PDB entry 6FLQ | electron microscopy, 3.60 A resolution | chains C and D of the 9 polymer chains in the assembly

Chain C:
Name: DNA-directed RNA polymerase subunit beta
Source organism: Escherichia coli (strain K12)
Notes: EC 2.7.7.6
UniProtKB: P0A8V2 (RPOB_ECOLI); numbering as in UniProt (aligned over 1-1342)
Chain sequence (1342 residues; row label = number of the first residue in the row):
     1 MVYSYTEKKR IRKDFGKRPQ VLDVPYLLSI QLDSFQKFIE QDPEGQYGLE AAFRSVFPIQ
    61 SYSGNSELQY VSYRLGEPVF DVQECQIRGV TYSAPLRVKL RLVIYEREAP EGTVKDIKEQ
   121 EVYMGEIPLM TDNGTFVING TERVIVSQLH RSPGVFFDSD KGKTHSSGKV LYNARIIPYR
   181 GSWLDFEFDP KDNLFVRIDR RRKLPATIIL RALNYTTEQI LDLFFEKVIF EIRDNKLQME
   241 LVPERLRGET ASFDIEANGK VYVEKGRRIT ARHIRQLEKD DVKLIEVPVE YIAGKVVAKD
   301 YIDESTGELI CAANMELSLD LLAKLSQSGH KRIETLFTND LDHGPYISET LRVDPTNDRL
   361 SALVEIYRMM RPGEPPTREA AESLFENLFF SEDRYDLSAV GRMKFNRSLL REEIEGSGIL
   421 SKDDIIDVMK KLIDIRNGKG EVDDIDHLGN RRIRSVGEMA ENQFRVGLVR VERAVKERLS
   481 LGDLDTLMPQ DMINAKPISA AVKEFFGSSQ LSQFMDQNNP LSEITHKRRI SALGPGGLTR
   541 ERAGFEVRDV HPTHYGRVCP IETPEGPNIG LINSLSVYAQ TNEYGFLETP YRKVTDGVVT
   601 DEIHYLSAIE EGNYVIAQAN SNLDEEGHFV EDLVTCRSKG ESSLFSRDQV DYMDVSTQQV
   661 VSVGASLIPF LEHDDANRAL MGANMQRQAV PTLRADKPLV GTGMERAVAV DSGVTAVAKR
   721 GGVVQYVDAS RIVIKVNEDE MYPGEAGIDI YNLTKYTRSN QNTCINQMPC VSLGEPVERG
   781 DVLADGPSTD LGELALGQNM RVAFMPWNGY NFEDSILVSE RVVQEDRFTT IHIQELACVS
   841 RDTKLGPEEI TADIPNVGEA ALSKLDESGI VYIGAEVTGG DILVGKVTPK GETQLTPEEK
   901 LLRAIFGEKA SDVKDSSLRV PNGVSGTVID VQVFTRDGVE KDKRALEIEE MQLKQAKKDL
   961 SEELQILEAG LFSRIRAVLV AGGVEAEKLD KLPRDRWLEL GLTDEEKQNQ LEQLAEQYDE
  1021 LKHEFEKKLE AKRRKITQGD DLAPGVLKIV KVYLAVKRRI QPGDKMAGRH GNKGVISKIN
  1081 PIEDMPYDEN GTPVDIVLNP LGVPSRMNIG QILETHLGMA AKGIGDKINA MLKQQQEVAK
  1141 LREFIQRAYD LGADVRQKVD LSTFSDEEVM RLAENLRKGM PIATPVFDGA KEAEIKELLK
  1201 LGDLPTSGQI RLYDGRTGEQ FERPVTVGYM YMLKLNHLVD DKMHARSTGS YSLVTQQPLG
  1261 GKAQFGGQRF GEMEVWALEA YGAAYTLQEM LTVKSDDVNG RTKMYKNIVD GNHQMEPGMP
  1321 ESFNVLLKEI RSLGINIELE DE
Not modelled in the structure: 1

Chain D:
Name: DNA-directed RNA polymerase subunit beta'
Source organism: Escherichia coli (strain K12)
Notes: EC 2.7.7.6
UniProtKB: P0A8T7 (RPOC_ECOLI); residues 1-1407 here = UniProt positions 1-1407
Chain sequence (1407 residues; each row starts with the number of its first residue):
     1 MKDLLKFLKA QTKTEEFDAI KIALASPDMI RSWSFGEVKK PETINYRTFK PERDGLFCAR
    61 IFGPVKDYEC LCGKYKRLKH RGVICEKCGV EVTQTKVRRE RMGHIELASP TAHIWFLKSL
   121 PSRIGLLLDM PLRDIERVLY FESYVVIEGG MTNLERQQIL TEEQYLDALE EFGDEFDAKM
   181 GAEAIQALLK SMDLEQECEQ LREELNETNS ETKRKKLTKR IKLLEAFVQS GNKPEWMILT
   241 VLPVLPPDLR PLVPLDGGRF ATSDLNDLYR RVINRNNRLK RLLDLAAPDI IVRNEKRMLQ
   301 EAVDALLDNG RRGRAITGSN KRPLKSLADM IKGKQGRFRQ NLLGKRVDYS GRSVITVGPY
   361 LRLHQCGLPK KMALELFKPF IYGKLELRGL ATTIKAAKKM VEREEAVVWD ILDEVIREHP
   421 VLLNRAPTLH RLGIQAFEPV LIEGKAIQLH PLVCAAYNAD FDGDQMAVHV PLTLEAQLEA
   481 RALMMSTNNI LSPANGEPII VPSQDVVLGL YYMTRDCVNA KGEGMVLTGP KEAERLYRSG
   541 LASLHARVKV RITEYEKDAN GELVAKTSLK DTTVGRAILW MIVPKGLPYS IVNQALGKKA
   601 ISKMLNTCYR ILGLKPTVIF ADQIMYTGFA YAARSGASVG IDDMVIPEKK HEIISEAEAE
   661 VAEIQEQFQS GLVTAGERYN KVIDIWAAAN DRVSKAMMDN LQTETVINRD GQEEKQVSFN
   721 SIYMMADSGA RGSAAQIRQL AGMRGLMAKP DGSIIETPIT ANFREGLNVL QYFISTHGAR
   781 KGLADTALKT ANSGYLTRRL VDVAQDLVVT EDDCGTHEGI MMTPVIEGGD VKEPLRDRVL
   841 GRVTAEDVLK PGTADILVPR NTLLHEQWCD LLEENSVDAV KVRSVVSCDT DFGVCAHCYG
   901 RDLARGHIIN KGEAIGVIAA QSIGEPGTQL TMRTFHIGGA ASRAAAESSI QVKNKGSIKL
   961 SNVKSVVNSS GKLVITSRNT ELKLIDEFGR TKESYKVPYG AVLAKGDGEQ VAGGETVANW
  1021 DPHTMPVITE VSGFVRFTDM IDGQTITRQT DELTGLSSLV VLDSAERTAG GKDLRPALKI
  1081 VDAQGNDVLI PGTDMPAQYF LPGKAIVQLE DGVQISSGDT LARIPQESGG TKDITGGLPR
  1141 VADLFEARRP KEPAILAEIS GIVSFGKETK GKRRLVITPV DGSDPYEEMI PKWRQLNVFE
  1201 GERVERGDVI SDGPEAPHDI LRLRGVHAVT RYIVNEVQDV YRLQGVKIND KHIEVIVRQM
  1261 LRKATIVNAG SSDFLEGEQV EYSRVKIANR ELEANGKVGA TYSRDLLGIT KASLATESFI
  1321 SAASFQETTR VLTEAAVAGK RDELRGLKEN VIVGRLIPAG TGYAYHQDRM RRRAAGEAPA
  1381 APQVTAEDAS ASLAELLNAG LGGSDNE
Not modelled in the structure: 1-15, 932-947, 1127-1136, 1376-1407
Bound ions: Zn2+ site 1: Cys70, Cys72, Cys88; Mg2+: Asp462, Asp464; Zn2+ site 2: Cys814, Cys888, Cys895
What the authors report for this chain:
  - binding site for the 39-nt DNA strand: Lys334, Arg339
  - binding site for the 21-nt RNA strand: Gln335

Chain C / chain D interface:
Pairs across the interface (270; chain C residue first):
  Ser166(C) with Lys1151(D), hydrogen bond (side chain-backbone); Glu1152(D)
  Gly544(C) with Leu788(D)
  Phe545(C) with Ala784(D); Asp785(D); Leu788(D), hydrophobic
  Arg548(C) with Arg780(D); Leu788(D)
  Asp549(C) with Arg780(D)
  Val550(C) with Pro750(D); His777(D); Arg780(D)
  Tyr555(C) with Val769(D)
  Pro560(C) with Phe773(D), hydrophobic; Thr776(D); Arg780(D), hydrogen bond (backbone-side chain)
  Thr563(C) with Arg780(D)
  Gly566(C) with Ala787(D)
  Ile569(C) with Arg780(D); Leu783(D); Ala787(D), hydrophobic
  Gly570(C) with Arg780(D)
  Gln618(C) with Val769(D); Leu770(D)
  Asn620(C) with Asn768(D); Val769(D)
  Glu641(C) with Lys749(D)
  Ser642(C) with Leu770(D)
  Val660(C) with Val769(D), hydrophobic
  Leu671(C) with Tyr772(D)
  Glu672(C) with Leu767(D)
  His673(C) with Phe763(D), hydrogen bond (side chain-backbone); Arg764(D); Glu765(D), hydrogen bond (side chain-backbone)
  Asp674(C) with Phe763(D); Tyr772(D), hydrogen bond (backbone-side chain)
  Asp675(C) with Tyr772(D), hydrogen bond (backbone-side chain)
  Ala676(C) with Tyr772(D); Ala779(D), hydrophobic
  Asn677(C) with Ala779(D); Leu783(D)
  Leu680(C) with Leu783(D), hydrophobic
  Phe804(C) with Ser638(D), hydrogen bond (backbone-side chain)
  Pro806(C) with Ala632(D); Ala633(D)
  Asn808(C) with Pro359(D); Ala633(D)
  Gly809(C) with Phe629(D)
  Tyr810(C) with Pro359(D); Tyr360(D)
  Asn811(C) with Asp505(D)
  Phe812(C) with Val357(D), hydrophobic; Phe461(D), hydrophobic; Gln504(D); Phe629(D), hydrophobic
  Glu813(C) with Asp460(D); Phe461(D); Gln504(D), hydrogen bond
  Asp814(C) with Asp462(D)
  Ser815(C) with Val357(D); Phe461(D)
  Arg841(C) with Asp256(D), hydrogen bond (side chain-backbone); Gly257(D); Arg259(D)
  Thr843(C) with Gly257(D)
  Lys844(C) with Tyr46(D)
  Leu845(C) with Arg47(D)
  Thr893(C) with Thr48(D)
  Pro1062(C) with Ala446(D)
  Lys1065(C) with Asp462(D), hydrogen bond (side chain-backbone)
  Lys1073(C) with Asp462(D), salt bridge
  Val1075(C) with Phe461(D); Gly463(D)
  Ser1077(C) with Thr356(D)
  Asn1099(C) with Asp505(D)
  Pro1100(C) with Ala637(D); Val639(D), hydrophobic; Met725(D)
  Leu1101(C) with Gln504(D); Leu508(D), hydrophobic; Met725(D), hydrophobic; Ala730(D), hydrophobic; Arg731(D)
  Pro1104(C) with Met725(D), hydrophobic; Gln736(D)
  Ser1105(C) with Arg731(D); Gln736(D)
  Met1107(C) with Gln739(D); Leu740(D), hydrophobic; Phe763(D), hydrophobic
  Ile1109(C) with Met644(D), hydrophobic; Phe763(D)
  Ile1112(C) with Gly640(D); Ile641(D)
  His1116(C) with Ile641(D)
  Phe1187(C) with Leu767(D); Tyr772(D), hydrophobic
  Gln1209(C) with Gly640(D)
  Glu1219(C) with Arg538(D); Arg634(D), salt bridge
  Phe1221(C) with Ala633(D)
  Glu1222(C) with Arg634(D); Ser635(D), hydrogen bond (backbone-backbone)
  Arg1223(C) with Tyr512(D); Ser635(D); Gly636(D); Ala637(D); Ser721(D); Met724(D)
  Pro1224(C) with Ser638(D)
  Val1225(C) with Gly636(D); Ser638(D)
  Thr1226(C) with Ser638(D), hydrogen bond; Val639(D), hydrogen bond (side chain-backbone); Gly640(D)
  Val1239(C) with Lys445(D)
  Asp1240(C) with Lys445(D)
  Lys1242(C) with Arg352(D); Gln465(D)
  Met1243(C) with Arg352(D); Lys371(D); Met372(D), hydrophobic; Lys445(D)
  His1244(C) with Gly351(D); Arg352(D), hydrogen bond (backbone-backbone)
  Ala1245(C) with Ser350(D); Gly351(D); Glu375(D)
  Arg1246(C) with Asp348(D), salt bridge; Tyr349(D), hydrogen bond (backbone-backbone); Ser350(D), hydrogen bond (backbone-backbone); Glu375(D)
  Ser1247(C) with Asp348(D); Tyr349(D); Glu375(D), hydrogen bond (backbone-side chain); Lys378(D)
  Tyr1251(C) with Asp348(D), hydrogen bond
  Leu1253(C) with Arg99(D); Asp248(D); Pro251(D), hydrophobic
  Val1254(C) with Arg99(D), hydrogen bond (backbone-side chain); Leu249(D), hydrophobic; Arg337(D)
  Thr1255(C) with Arg337(D)
  Gln1257(C) with Asn341(D), hydrogen bond; Lys345(D)
  Pro1258(C) with Arg346(D); Asp348(D)
  Leu1259(C) with Arg346(D)
  Gly1267(C) with Arg346(D), hydrogen bond (backbone-side chain); Val347(D); Ser350(D)
  Gln1268(C) with Arg346(D); Val347(D), hydrogen bond (backbone-backbone); Ser350(D), hydrogen bond (backbone-side chain); Arg352(D)
  Arg1269(C) with Arg339(D); Gln340(D), hydrogen bond (side chain-backbone); Gly344(D), hydrogen bond (side chain-backbone); Lys345(D); Arg346(D)
  Phe1270(C) with Gly344(D); Lys345(D), hydrogen bond (backbone-backbone); Val347(D), hydrophobic; His469(D)
  Glu1272(C) with Arg798(D), salt bridge
  Glu1274(C) with Asn424(D), hydrogen bond; Ala426(D); Thr428(D), hydrogen bond; Ile434(D)
  Val1275(C) with Leu343(D)
  Trp1276(C) with Val801(D), hydrophobic; Val917(D); Gln921(D)
  Ala1277(C) with Ile434(D), hydrophobic
  Leu1278(C) with Met484(D), hydrophobic
  Glu1279(C) with Ala914(D); Leu1347(D)
  Ala1280(C) with Arg431(D); Ile918(D)
  Tyr1281(C) with Arg431(D), hydrogen bond (side chain-backbone); Ile434(D), hydrogen bond (side chain-backbone); Met484(D), hydrophobic
  Gly1282(C) with Gly1360(D); Thr1361(D), hydrogen bond (backbone-side chain)
  Ala1283(C) with Glu479(D); Met484(D), hydrophobic
  Ala1284(C) with Glu479(D); Gly1362(D)
  Tyr1285(C) with Glu475(D); Glu479(D), hydrogen bond (backbone-side chain); Thr1361(D)
  Thr1286(C) with Ala476(D); Glu479(D), hydrogen bond
  Leu1287(C) with Val1351(D), hydrophobic; Ile1357(D), hydrophobic
  Gln1288(C) with Leu1356(D)
  Glu1289(C) with Pro471(D); Leu472(D), hydrogen bond (side chain-backbone); Thr473(D), hydrogen bond (side chain-backbone); Ala476(D)
  Met1290(C) with Val347(D)
  Leu1291(C) with Lys345(D), hydrogen bond (backbone-side chain); Val1351(D)
  Thr1292(C) with Gly1354(D)
  Lys1294(C) with Val347(D); Asp348(D), hydrogen bond (backbone-backbone); Tyr349(D); Val470(D), hydrogen bond (side chain-backbone); Leu472(D)
  Ser1295(C) with Lys345(D); Arg346(D)
  Tyr1305(C) with Pro379(D), hydrophobic; Tyr382(D)
  Ile1308(C) with Pro379(D); Phe380(D), hydrophobic
  Val1309(C) with Pro379(D); Gly383(D); Glu386(D)
  His1313(C) with Phe380(D); Leu472(D), hydrogen bond (side chain-backbone); Thr473(D), hydrogen bond (backbone-side chain); Leu474(D), hydrogen bond (backbone-backbone)
  Met1319(C) with Val1353(D)
  Pro1320(C) with Lys345(D); Val1353(D)
  Glu1321(C) with Arg99(D), salt bridge
  Ser1322(C) with Asn341(D), hydrogen bond (side chain-backbone); Leu342(D)
  Phe1323(C) with Ile20(D), hydrophobic; Ile1352(D), hydrophobic
  Val1325(C) with Arg99(D); Leu249(D), hydrophobic
  Leu1326(C) with Arg337(D); Phe338(D), hydrophobic; Leu342(D), hydrophobic
  Lys1328(C) with Glu100(D); Met102(D); Leu245(D)
  Glu1329(C) with Met330(D)
  Ile1330(C) with Ile331(D), hydrophobic
  Arg1331(C) with Trp33(D); Met102(D)
  Ser1332(C) with Pro243(D); Leu245(D)
  Leu1333(C) with Trp115(D), hydrophobic; Leu307(D); Leu327(D), hydrophobic
  Gly1334(C) with Ala25(D)
  Ile1335(C) with Ile22(D), hydrophobic; Ala23(D)
  Asn1336(C) with Ile22(D); Ala23(D), hydrogen bond (backbone-backbone); Leu24(D); Ala25(D); Met29(D), hydrogen bond; Trp33(D)
  Ile1337(C) with Lys21(D)
  Glu1338(C) with Lys21(D), hydrogen bond (backbone-backbone)
  Leu1339(C) with Phe17(D), hydrophobic; Ala19(D); Ile20(D), hydrophobic
  Glu1340(C) with Ala19(D), hydrogen bond (backbone-backbone); Lys21(D)
  Asp1341(C) with Glu16(D); Phe17(D); Asp18(D), hydrogen bond (side chain-backbone)
  Glu1342(C) with Glu16(D); Asp18(D); Arg1373(D), hydrogen bond (backbone-side chain)
Also at the interface, not in a pair above, chain C (153 interface residues in all): Lys163, His551, His554, Ile561, Glu565, Thr657, Ala679, Trp807, Gly1063, Gly1074, Ile1076, Arg1106, Leu1113, Ser1207, Thr1248, Gln1256, Gly1260, Gly1271, Met1273, Met1304, Asp1310, Gln1314, Met1315
Also at the interface, not in a pair above, chain D (174 interface residues in all): His113, Gly258, Ser353, Val354, Ile355, Leu376, Arg425, Pro427, His430, Leu432, Pro451, Ala467, Leu483, Asn489, Tyr537, Ala630, Asp642, Asp643, Phe719, Ile722, Arg744, Thr757, Gly766, Ile774, Lys781, Leu1332, Ala1336, Arg1341

Summary:
153 residues of chain C face 174 of chain D across their interface; the contacts include 48 hydrogen bonds and
5 salt bridges. Polar pairs include Lys1073(C)-Asp462(D), Glu1219(C)-Arg634(D) and Arg1246(C)-Asp348(D). From
the paper: a binding site for the 39-nt DNA strand at Lys334(D) and Arg339(D); a binding site for the 21-nt
RNA strand at Gln335(D).
Here chain C is DNA-directed RNA polymerase subunit beta and chain D is DNA-directed RNA polymerase subunit
beta', both from Escherichia coli (strain K12). Entry 6FLQ (CryoEM structure of E.coli RNA polymerase paused
elongation complex bound to NusA) was determined by electron microscopy, deposited together with 6FLP.
